Entry 9IT2 (electron microscopy, 2.03 A resolution); this record covers chains A and I of the 9 polymer chains in the assembly.

[Chain A]
Name: Urease subunit gamma
From: Ureaplasma parvum serovar 3 (strain ATCC 700970)
Notes: EC 3.5.1.5
UniProt: P0C7K9 (URE3_UREPA); numbering as in UniProt (aligned over 1-101)
Sequence (101 residues; each row starts with the number of its first residue):
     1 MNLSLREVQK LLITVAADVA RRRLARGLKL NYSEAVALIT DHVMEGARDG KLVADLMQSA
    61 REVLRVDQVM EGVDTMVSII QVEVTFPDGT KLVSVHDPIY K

[Chain I]
Name: Urease subunit alpha
From: Ureaplasma parvum serovar 3 (strain ATCC 700970)
Notes: EC 3.5.1.5
UniProt: P0C7K7 (URE1_UREPA); residues 1-598 here = UniProt positions 1-598
Sequence (598 residues; each row starts with the number of its first residue):
     1 MFKISRKNYS DLYGITTGDS VRLGDTNLWV KVEKDLTTYG EESVFGGGKT LREGMGMNST
    61 MKLDDKLGNA EVMDLVITNA LIVDYTGIYK ADIGIKNGKI AAIGKSGNPH LTDNVDMIVG
   121 ISTEISAGEG KIYTAGGLDT HVHWLEPEIV PVALDGGITT VIAGGTGMND GTKATTVSPG
   181 KFWVKSALQA ADGLSINAGF LAKGQGMEDP IFEQIAAGAC GLKIHEDWGA TGNAIDLALT
   241 VADKTDVAVA IHTDTLNEAG FVEHTIAAMK GRTIHAYHTE GAGGGHAPDI LETVKYAHIL
   301 PASTNPTIPY TVNTIAEHLD MLMVCHHLNP KVPEDVAFAD SRIRSQTIAA EDLLHDMGAI
   361 SIMSSDTLAM GRIGEVATRT WQMAHKMKAQ FGSLKGDSEF SDNNRVKRYI SKYTINPAIA
   421 HGVDSYIGSL EVGKLADIVA WEPKFFGAKP YYVVKMGVIA RCVAGDPNAS IPTCEPVIMR
   481 DQFGTYGRLL TNTSVSFVSK IGLENGIKEE YKLEKELLPV KNCRSVNKKS MKWNSATPNL
   541 EVDPQTFDAA VDFNDLENWL EQSASELAKK LKKTSSGKYI LDAEPLTEAP LAQRYFLF
Modified residues: K223 (lysine nz-carboxylic acid; KCX)
Curated features (UniProtKB/Swiss-Prot):
  - active site: H326 (Proton donor)
  - binding site (Ni(2+)): H141, H143, K223, H252, H278, D366
  - binding site (substrate): H225
  - modified residue: K223 (N6-carboxylysine)
Metal / ion sites: Ni2+ site 1: H141, H143, K223, D366 (together with beta-mercaptoethanol); Ni2+ site 2: K223, H252, H278 (together with beta-mercaptoethanol)

[Interface between chain A and chain I]
Pairs across the interface (38; chain A residue first):
  R6(A) with D466(I); N468(I)
  Q9(A) with P467(I); P476(I); R480(I), hydrogen bond
  K10(A) with D466(I), salt bridge
  I13(A) with E475(I); P476(I)
  V19(A) with F598(I), hydrophobic
  R23(A) with F598(I)
  N31(A) with Q593(I), hydrogen bond (side chain-backbone); R594(I); F596(I), hydrogen bond (side chain-backbone)
  Y32(A) with F445(I); R594(I), hydrogen bond (backbone-backbone)
  S33(A) with K449(I), hydrogen bond; Y595(I), hydrogen bond (side chain-backbone)
  E34(A) with L597(I)
  V36(A) with E475(I)
  T40(A) with E475(I)
  M70(A) with Q593(I); R594(I)
  E71(A) with R594(I), hydrogen bond (backbone-side chain)
  M76(A) with K444(I), hydrogen bond (backbone-side chain); F445(I), hydrophobic; Y595(I), hydrophobic
  Q81(A) with I471(I); T473(I), hydrogen bond; C474(I); E475(I), hydrogen bond (backbone-backbone)
  V82(A) with E475(I)
  E83(A) with N468(I); A469(I); S470(I), hydrogen bond (side chain-backbone); C474(I)
  L92(A) with S470(I); I471(I), hydrophobic; C474(I), hydrophobic
Also at the interface, not in a pair above, chain A (22 interface residues in all): A16, V73, I80

[Summary]
The interface between chain A and chain I involves 22 residues on one side and 20 on the other, with 11
hydrogen bonds and 1 salt bridge. Polar pairs include K10(A)-D466(I), Q9(A)-R480(I) and N31(A)-Q593(I).
Here chain A is Urease subunit gamma and chain I is Urease subunit alpha, both from Ureaplasma parvum serovar
3 (strain ATCC 700970). Entry 9IT2 (Cryo-EM structure of urease from Ureaplasma parvum) was determined by
electron microscopy.
